6OY5 - chains A and B of the 9 polymer chains in the assembly; structure by X-ray diffraction, 3.10 A resolution.

Chain A (and B):
Molecule: DNA-directed RNA polymerase subunit alpha
From: Thermus thermophilus
Notes: EC 2.7.7.6; chain B of this document is another copy of the same molecule, construct and numbering; everything in this record applies to it too
Reference sequence: Q9Z9H6 (RPOA_THETH); numbering as in UniProt (aligned over 1-315)
Amino-acid sequence (315 residues; each row starts with the number of its first residue):
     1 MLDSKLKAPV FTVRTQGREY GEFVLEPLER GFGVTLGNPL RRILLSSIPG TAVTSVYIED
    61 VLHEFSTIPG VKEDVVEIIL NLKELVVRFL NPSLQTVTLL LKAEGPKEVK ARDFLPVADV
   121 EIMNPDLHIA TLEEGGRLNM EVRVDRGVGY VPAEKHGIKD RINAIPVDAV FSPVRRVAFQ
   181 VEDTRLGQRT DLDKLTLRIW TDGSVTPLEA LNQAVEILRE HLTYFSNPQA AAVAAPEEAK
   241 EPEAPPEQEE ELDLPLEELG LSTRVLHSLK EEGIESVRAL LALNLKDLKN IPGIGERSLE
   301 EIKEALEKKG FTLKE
Not modelled in the structure: 1-3, 230-315 (chain B: 1-5, 230-315)

Interface between chain A and chain B:
Pairs across the interface (50):
  Ala-8(A) / Tyr-224(B)  hydrophobic
  Pro-9(A) / Tyr-224(B)
  Phe-11(A) / Tyr-224(B)
  Phe-11(A) / Phe-225(B)
  Phe-11(A) / Ser-226(B)
  Phe-11(A) / Asn-227(B)
  Phe-11(A) / Pro-228(B)
  Phe-11(A) / Gln-229(B)  hydrogen bond (backbone-backbone)
  Val-13(A) / Gln-229(B)
  Leu-25(A) / Tyr-224(B)
  Leu-25(A) / Phe-225(B)  hydrophobic
  Leu-28(A) / His-221(B)
  Gly-31(A) / Arg-42(B)  hydrogen bond (backbone-side chain)
  Phe-32(A) / Ser-47(B)
  Phe-32(A) / Ile-217(B)  hydrophobic
  Phe-32(A) / His-221(B)
  Val-34(A) / Arg-42(B)
  Thr-35(A) / Pro-39(B)
  Thr-35(A) / Arg-42(B)  hydrogen bond
  Thr-35(A) / Ile-43(B)
  Pro-39(A) / Thr-35(B)
  Pro-39(A) / Pro-39(B)  hydrophobic
  Arg-42(A) / Gly-31(B)  hydrogen bond (side chain-backbone)
  Arg-42(A) / Val-34(B)
  Arg-42(A) / Thr-35(B)  hydrogen bond
  Ile-43(A) / Phe-32(B)  hydrophobic
  Ile-43(A) / Thr-35(B)
  Ser-47(A) / Glu-29(B)
  Ser-47(A) / Phe-32(B)
  Leu-211(A) / Phe-225(B)  hydrophobic
  Val-215(A) / Leu-222(B)  hydrophobic
  Val-215(A) / Phe-225(B)  hydrophobic
  Ile-217(A) / Phe-32(B)  hydrophobic
  Leu-218(A) / Leu-36(B)  hydrophobic
  Arg-219(A) / Leu-222(B)
  His-221(A) / Phe-32(B)
  Leu-222(A) / Val-215(B)  hydrophobic
  Leu-222(A) / Leu-218(B)  hydrophobic
  Leu-222(A) / Arg-219(B)
  Tyr-224(A) / Pro-9(B)  hydrophobic
  Tyr-224(A) / Phe-11(B)
  Phe-225(A) / Phe-11(B)
  Phe-225(A) / Leu-25(B)  hydrophobic
  Phe-225(A) / Leu-40(B)  hydrophobic
  Asn-227(A) / Phe-11(B)
  Pro-228(A) / Phe-11(B)
  Pro-228(A) / Val-13(B)  hydrophobic
  Gln-229(A) / Phe-11(B)  hydrogen bond (backbone-backbone)
  Gln-229(A) / Thr-12(B)
  Gln-229(A) / Val-13(B)
Other interface residues (no listed pair), chain A (31 interface residues in all): Lys-5, Thr-12, Leu-36, Leu-40, Ser-226
Other interface residues (no listed pair), chain B (33 interface residues in all): Leu-28, Ser-46, Leu-211, Asn-212, Glu-220

Summary:
31 residues of chain A and 33 residues of chain B are in contact; the contacts include 6 hydrogen bonds. Polar
contacts include Gly-31(A)/Arg-42(B), Thr-35(A)/Arg-42(B) and Phe-11(A)/Gln-229(B).
Both chains are DNA-directed RNA polymerase subunit alpha (Thermus thermophilus). Entry 6OY5 (X-ray crystal
structure of a bacterial reiterative transcription complex of pyrG promoter at 3 min) was determined by X-ray
diffraction, deposited together with 6OVR, 6OVY, 6OW3, 6OY6, 6OY7, 6P70 and 6P71.
